Entry 8YIN (electron microscopy, 2.74 A resolution); this record covers chains C and G of the 20 polymer chains in the assembly.

[Chain C]
Protein: Cytochrome b
Source organism: Saccharomyces cerevisiae
UniProt: A0A0G3F5W7 (A0A0G3F5W7_YEASX); numbering as in UniProt (aligned over 1-385)
Amino-acid sequence (385 residues; numbered 1 to 385; the number before each row is that of its first residue):
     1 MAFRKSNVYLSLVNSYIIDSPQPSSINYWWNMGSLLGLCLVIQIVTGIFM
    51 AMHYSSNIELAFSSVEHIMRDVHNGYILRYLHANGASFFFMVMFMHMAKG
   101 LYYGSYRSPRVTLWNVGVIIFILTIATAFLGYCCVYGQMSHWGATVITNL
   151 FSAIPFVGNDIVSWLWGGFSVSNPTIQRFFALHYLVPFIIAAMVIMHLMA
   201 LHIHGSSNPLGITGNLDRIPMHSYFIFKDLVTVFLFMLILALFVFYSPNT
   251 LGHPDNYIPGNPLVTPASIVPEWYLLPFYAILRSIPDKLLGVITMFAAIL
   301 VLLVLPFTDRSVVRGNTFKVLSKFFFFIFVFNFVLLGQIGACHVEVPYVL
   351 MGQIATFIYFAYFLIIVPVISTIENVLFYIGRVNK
Bound ions: heme Fe site 1: His82, His183; heme Fe site 2: His96, His197
Residues lining bound ligands:
  - phosphatidic acid (6PH; (1R)-2-(phosphonooxy)-1-[(tridecanoyloxy)methyl]ethyl pentadecanoate), molecule 1: Arg4, Leu10, Val13, Ile18, His222, Ile226, Phe227, Asp229, Leu230
  - phosphatidic acid (6PH), molecule 2: Ile42, Ile77, Leu81, Met237, Leu240, Phe245
  - 3-sn-phosphatidylethanolamine (8PE; (2R)-3-{[(S)-(2-aminoethoxy)(hydroxy)phosphoryl]oxy}-2-(tetradecanoyloxy)propyl octadecanoate): Asn27, Trp29, Phe94, Met95, Met97, Ala98, Lys99, Tyr102, Tyr103, Phe121, Leu302, Phe326, Phe327, Val330, Phe333, Val334, Tyr359
  - 3-sn-phosphatidylethanolamine (9PE; (1R)-2-{[(S)-(2-aminoethoxy)(hydroxy)phosphoryl]oxy}-1-[(heptanoyloxy)methyl]ethyl octadecanoate), molecule 1: Phe3, Asn7, Tyr9, Leu10, Val13, Ile195
  - 3-sn-phosphatidylethanolamine (9PE), molecule 2: Thr112, Asn115, Val116, Ile119, Ala192, Met193, Ile195, Met196, Phe307
  - A1D6O (1-[2-[(4,6-dimethyl-1,3-benzothiazol-2-yl)sulfanylmethyl]-3-methyl-phenyl]-4-methyl-1,2,3,4-tetrazol-5-one): Ile125, Ala128, Phe129, Tyr132, Met139, Gly143, Ile147, Ile269, Val270, Pro271, Glu272, Tyr274, Leu275, Tyr279, Met295, Phe296, Ile299
  - cardiolipin (CN3; (2R,5S,11R,14R)-5,8,11-trihydroxy-2-(nonanoyloxy)-5,11-dioxido-16-oxo-14-[(propanoyloxy)methyl]-4,6,10,12,15-pentaoxa-5,11-diphosphanonadec-1-yl undecanoate): Asn27, Tyr28, Trp29, Met32, Leu35, Phe88, Met91, Met95, Val231, Thr232, Leu235, Phe236, Ile239
  - cardiolipin (CN5; (5S,11R)-5,8,11-trihydroxy-5,11-dioxido-17-oxo-4,6,10,12,16-pentaoxa-5,11-diphosphaoctadec-1-yl pentadecanoate): Leu12, Val13, Tyr16, Ile17, Ile195, Leu198, Met199
  - heme (HEM), molecule 1: Trp29, Trp30, Gly33, Ser34, Leu36, Gly37, Phe89, Met93, His96, Met97, Lys99, Ser105, Leu113, Trp114, Gly117, Val118, Ile120, Phe121, Val194, His197, Leu198, Leu201, Gly205, Ser206, Ser207
  - heme (HEM), molecule 2: Leu40, Gln43, Ile44, Gly47, Ile48, Met50, Ala51, Tyr54, Val65, Arg79, His82, Ala83, Ala86, Thr127, Gly131, Tyr132, Cys134, Val135, Phe180, His183, Tyr184, Pro187, Ile190, Tyr274
  - UQ6 (5-(3,7,11,15,19,23-hexamethyl-tetracosa-2,6,10,14,18,22-hexaenyl)-2,3-dimethoxy-6-methyl-benzene-1,4-diol): Tyr16, Ile17, Gln22, Ser34, Gly37, Leu40, Val41, Ile44, Val45, Ile48, Phe49, Phe188, Ala191, Val194, Leu198, Leu201, Met221

[Chain G]
Protein: Cytochrome b-c1 complex subunit 7
Source organism: Saccharomyces cerevisiae
UniProt: A0A6A5Q2H4 (A0A6A5Q2H4_YEASX); residues 2-127 here = UniProt positions 2-127
Amino-acid sequence (126 residues; numbered 2 to 127; the number before each row is that of its first residue):
     2 PQSFTSIARIGDYILKSPVLSKLCVPVANQFINLAGYKKLGLKFDDLIAE
    52 ENPIMQTALRRLPEDESYARAYRIIRAHQTELTHHLLPRNEWIKAQEDVP
   102 YLLPYILEAEAAAKEKDELDNIEVSK

[Chain C / chain G interface]
Contacting residue pairs (53):
  Ser24(C) - Leu83(G)
  Ser25(C) - Glu82(G)
  Pro109(C) - Glu52(G)
  Asn208(C) - His79(G)  hydrogen bond
  Leu210(C) - Leu41(G)  hydrophobic
  Leu210(C) - Ala78(G)
  Leu210(C) - His79(G)
  Leu210(C) - Glu82(G)
  Ile212(C) - Asp47(G)
  Ile212(C) - Leu48(G)  hydrophobic
  Ile212(C) - Ile75(G)  hydrophobic
  Thr213(C) - Glu51(G)
  Thr213(C) - His79(G)
  Gly214(C) - His79(G)
  Leu216(C) - Ala72(G)  hydrophobic
  Leu216(C) - Ile75(G)  hydrophobic
  Leu216(C) - Ile76(G)
  Asp309(C) - Pro2(G)
  Arg310(C) - Pro2(G)  hydrogen bond (side chain-backbone)
  Arg310(C) - Gln3(G)
  Ser311(C) - Pro2(G)
  Val312(C) - Ala50(G)  hydrogen bond (backbone-backbone)
  Val313(C) - Phe45(G)  hydrophobic
  Arg314(C) - Glu52(G)  salt bridge
  Phe318(C) - Ala36(G)
  Phe318(C) - Tyr38(G)  hydrophobic
  Phe318(C) - Leu48(G)  hydrophobic
  Val320(C) - Phe32(G)  hydrophobic
  Val320(C) - Leu35(G)
  Thr372(C) - Gln3(G)
  Glu374(C) - Phe32(G)
  Asn375(C) - Gln3(G)  hydrogen bond
  Asn375(C) - Ile8(G)
  Val376(C) - Ile15(G)  hydrophobic
  Leu377(C) - Ala29(G)
  Phe378(C) - Phe32(G)  hydrophobic
  Phe378(C) - Ile33(G)  hydrophobic
  Phe378(C) - Phe45(G)  hydrophobic
  Tyr379(C) - Ala9(G)
  Tyr379(C) - Gly12(G)
  Tyr379(C) - Asp13(G)
  Tyr379(C) - Leu104(G)  hydrophobic
  Ile380(C) - Gly12(G)
  Ile380(C) - Cys25(G)  hydrophobic
  Ile380(C) - Val26(G)
  Ile380(C) - Ala29(G)  hydrophobic
  Gly381(C) - Ala29(G)
  Gly381(C) - Asn30(G)
  Arg382(C) - Phe45(G)
  Arg382(C) - Asp46(G)  salt bridge
  Val383(C) - Leu16(G)
  Lys385(C) - Asp13(G)
  Lys385(C) - Leu16(G)
Interface residues without a listed pair, chain C (35 interface residues in all): Arg107, Ser108, Pro209, Asp217, Leu321, Ser371
Interface residues without a listed pair, chain G (39 interface residues in all): Phe5, Ile11, Val28, Ile49, Asp99, Pro101

[Summary]
35 residues of chain C face 39 of chain G across their interface, with 4 hydrogen bonds and 2 salt bridges.
Polar pairs include Arg314(C)-Glu52(G), Arg382(C)-Asp46(G) and Asn208(C)-His79(G). Chain C binds phosphatidic
acid, cardiolipin, 3 copies of 3-sn-phosphatidylethanolamine, heme and compound UQ6 among other ligands.
Chain C is Cytochrome b and chain G is Cytochrome b-c1 complex subunit 7, both from Saccharomyces cerevisiae;
the structure, Cryo-EM structure of Saccharomyces cerevisiae bc1 complex in YF23694-bound state, was
determined by electron microscopy together with 8YHQ and 8ZMT from the same study.
